4M3W - chains A and P of the 3 polymer chains in the assembly; structure by X-ray diffraction, 2.10 A resolution.

Chain A:
Name: DNA polymerase
Organism: Enterobacteria phage RB69
Notes: EC 2.7.7.7
UniProtKB: Q38087 (DPOL_BPR69); residues 1-903 here = UniProt positions 1-903
Chain sequence (903 residues; each row starts with the number of its first residue):
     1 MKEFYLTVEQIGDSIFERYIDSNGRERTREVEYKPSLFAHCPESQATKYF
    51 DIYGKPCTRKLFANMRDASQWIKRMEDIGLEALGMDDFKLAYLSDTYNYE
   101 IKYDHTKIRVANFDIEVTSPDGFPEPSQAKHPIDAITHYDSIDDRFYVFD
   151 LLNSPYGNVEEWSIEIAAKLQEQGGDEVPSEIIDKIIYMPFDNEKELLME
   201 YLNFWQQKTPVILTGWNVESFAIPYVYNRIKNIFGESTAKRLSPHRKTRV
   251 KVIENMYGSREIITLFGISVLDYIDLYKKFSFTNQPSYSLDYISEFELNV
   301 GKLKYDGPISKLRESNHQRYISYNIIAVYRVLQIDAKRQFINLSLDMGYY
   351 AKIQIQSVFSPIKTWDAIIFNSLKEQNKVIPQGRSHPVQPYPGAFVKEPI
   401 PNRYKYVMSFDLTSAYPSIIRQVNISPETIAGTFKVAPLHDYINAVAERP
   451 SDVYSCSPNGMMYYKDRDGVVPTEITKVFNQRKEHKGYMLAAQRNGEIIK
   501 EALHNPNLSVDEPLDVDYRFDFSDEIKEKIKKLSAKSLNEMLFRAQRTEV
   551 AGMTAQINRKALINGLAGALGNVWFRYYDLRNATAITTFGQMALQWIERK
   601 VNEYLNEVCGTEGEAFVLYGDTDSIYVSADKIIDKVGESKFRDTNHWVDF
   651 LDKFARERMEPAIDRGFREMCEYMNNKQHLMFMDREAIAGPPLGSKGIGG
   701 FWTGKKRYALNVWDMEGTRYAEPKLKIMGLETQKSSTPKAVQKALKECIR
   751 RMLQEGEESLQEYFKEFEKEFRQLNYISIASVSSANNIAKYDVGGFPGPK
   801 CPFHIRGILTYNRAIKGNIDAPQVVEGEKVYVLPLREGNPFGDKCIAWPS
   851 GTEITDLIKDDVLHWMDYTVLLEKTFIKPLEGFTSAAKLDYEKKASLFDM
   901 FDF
Construct notes: engineered mutation Ala-222 (Asp in Q38087), Ala-327 (Asp in Q38087), Ala-415 (Leu in Q38087), Ala-561 (Leu in Q38087), Gly-565 (Ser in Q38087), Ala-567 (Tyr in Q38087)
Bound ions: Ca2+ site 1 near Glu-116 (its only coordinating residue here); Ca2+ site 2: Asp-411, Leu-412, Asp-623 (together with ATP); Ca2+ site 3: Asn-505, Asn-507, Lys-531; Ca2+ site 4: Asp-623 (together with ATP); Ca2+ site 5 near Glu-716 (its only coordinating residue here); Ca2+ site 6: Leu-857, Asp-860, Asp-861
Ligand contacts: ATP (adenosine-5'-triphosphate): Asp-411, Leu-412, Thr-413, Ser-414, Ala-415, Tyr-416, Pro-417, Arg-482, Lys-486, Lys-560, Asn-564, Thr-622, Asp-623
UniProt features mapped onto this chain:
  - region: Thr-248 to Thr-264 (Beta hairpin), Lys-705 to Tyr-708 (Binding of DNA in B-conformation), Leu-897 to Phe-903 (Interaction with the polymerase clamp)
  - binding site (Mg(2+)): Asp-114, Glu-116, Asp-411, Leu-412, Asp-623
  - binding site (substrate): Ser-414, Tyr-416, Arg-482, Lys-560
  - site: Asp-621 (Optimization of metal coordination by the polymerase active site), Lys-706 (Optimization of metal coordination by the polymerase active site), Asp-714 (Essential for viral replication)
  - mutagenesis: Asp-621 (D621A: Drastic decrease in the efficiency of incorporation of dGMP), Lys-706 (K706A: Almost complete loss of polymerase activity), Asp-714 (D714A: Complete loss of viral replication)

Chain P:
Molecule: DNA primer
Sequence (13 nucleotides; each row starts with the number of its first residue):
   103 GCGGACTACTTAC

How chain A and chain P interact:
Contacting residue pairs - 21 pairs, chain A then chain P:
  Asn-284(A) / DT113(P)  hydrogen bond to the phosphate
  Asp-621(A) / DC115(P)  phosphate contact
  Thr-622(A) / DC115(P)  sugar contact
  Tyr-626(A) / DC115(P)  phosphate contact
  Lys-706(A) / DA114(P)  hydrogen bond to the base
  Tyr-708(A) / DC115(P)  hydrogen bond to the phosphate
  Met-728(A) / DA114(P)  phosphate contact
  Met-728(A) / DC115(P)  phosphate contact
  Gly-729(A) / DA114(P)  hydrogen bond to the phosphate
  Gln-733(A) / DT113(P)  phosphate contact
  Gln-733(A) / DA114(P)  phosphate contact
  Lys-734(A) / DT113(P)  phosphate contact
  Ser-735(A) / DT112(P)  phosphate contact
  Ser-735(A) / DT113(P)  hydrogen bond to the phosphate
  Val-782(A) / DT112(P)  phosphate contact
  Ser-783(A) / DC111(P)  phosphate contact
  Ser-783(A) / DT112(P)  phosphate contact
  Ser-784(A) / DC111(P)  phosphate contact
  Ser-784(A) / DT112(P)  hydrogen bond to the phosphate
  Asn-786(A) / DC111(P)  hydrogen bond to the phosphate
  His-804(A) / DC111(P)  salt bridge to the phosphate
Interface residues without a listed pair, chain A (21 interface residues in all): Asp-623, Ile-727, Ser-736, Lys-800, Lys-829
Interface residues without a listed pair, chain P (7 interface residues in all): DT109, DA110

Overview:
21 residues of chain A and 7 residues of chain P are in contact; the contacts include 7 hydrogen bonds and 1
salt bridge. Among the polar pairs are Lys-706(A)/DA114(P), Asn-284(A)/DT113(P) and Tyr-708(A)/DC115(P). Bound
to chain A: ATP.
Here chain A is DNA polymerase (Enterobacteria phage RB69) and chain P is DNA primer. Entry 4M3W (RB69 DNA
polymerase ternary complex with dT/dG at position n-4 of primer/template duplex) was determined by X-ray
diffraction together with 4M3R, 4M3T, 4M3U, 4M3X, 4M3Y, 4M3Z and 3 further entries from the same study.
